Entry 2QDW (X-ray diffraction, 0.92 A resolution); this record covers chain A.

== Chain A ==
Name: Amicyanin
From: Paracoccus denitrificans
UniProtKB: P22364 (AMCY_PARDE); residues 1-105 here correspond to UniProt positions 27-131 (UniProt number = residue number + 26)
Sequence (106 residues; each row starts with the number of its first residue):
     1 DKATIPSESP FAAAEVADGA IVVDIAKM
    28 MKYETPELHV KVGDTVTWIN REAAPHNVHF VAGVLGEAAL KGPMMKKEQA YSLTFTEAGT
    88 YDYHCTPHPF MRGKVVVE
Modified / non-standard residues: Met28 (s-oxymethionine; MHO)
Differences from the reference sequence: engineered mutation Ala51 (Met77 in P22364)
Metal / ion sites: Cu+ near His53 (its only coordinating residue here)
Curated features (UniProtKB/Swiss-Prot):
  - binding site (Cu cation): His53, Cys92, His95, Met98

== In short ==
UniProt lists 4 Cu cation-binding residues.
Chain A is Amicyanin (Paracoccus denitrificans); the structure, Structure of Cu(I) form of the M51A mutant of
amicyanin, was determined by X-ray diffraction, deposited together with 2QDV.
